Entry 5VZB (X-ray diffraction, 1.50 A resolution); this record covers chains A and P of the 4 polymer chains in the assembly.

Chain A:
Name: DNA-directed DNA/RNA polymerase mu
From: Homo sapiens
Notes: EC 2.7.7.7
Reference sequence: Q9NP87 (DPOLM_HUMAN); numbering as in UniProt; present here: 134-397, 410-494
Chain sequence (354 residues; row label = number of the first residue in the row; note: 12 numbers in that range are skipped by the numbering (no residue carries them; nothing is unmodelled there)):
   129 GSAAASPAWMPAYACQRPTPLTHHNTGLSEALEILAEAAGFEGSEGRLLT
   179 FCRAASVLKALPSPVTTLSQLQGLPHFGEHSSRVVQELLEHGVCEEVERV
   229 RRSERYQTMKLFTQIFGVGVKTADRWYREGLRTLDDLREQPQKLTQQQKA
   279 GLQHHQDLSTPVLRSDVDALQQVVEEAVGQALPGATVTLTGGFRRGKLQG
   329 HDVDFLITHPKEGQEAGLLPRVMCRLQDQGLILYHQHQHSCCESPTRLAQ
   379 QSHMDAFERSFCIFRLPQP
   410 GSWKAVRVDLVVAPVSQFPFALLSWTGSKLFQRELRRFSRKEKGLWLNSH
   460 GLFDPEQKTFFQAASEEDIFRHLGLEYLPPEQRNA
Not modelled in the structure: 129-137, 366-383
Construct notes: expression tag (129-133); linker (410); engineered mutation Ser433 (Gly in Q9NP87)
Bound ions: Na+: Thr241, Ile243, Val246 (shared with DT3(P), U5(P) of chain P); Mg2+ site 1: Asp330, Asp332, Asp418 (together with 1,2-ethanediol, UTP); Mg2+ site 2: Asp330, Asp332 (together with UTP)
Small-molecule neighbours: UTP (uridine 5'-triphosphate): Gly319, Gly320, Arg323, Lys325, Gln327, Gly328, His329, Asp330, Asp332, Asp418, Ser433, Trp434, Thr435, Gly436, Ser437, Lys438, Gln441
Swiss-Prot annotation at these positions:
  - region: Arg323 to Asp332 (Involved in ssDNA binding)
  - binding site (Mg(2+)): Asp330, Asp332, Asp418
Reported in the primary citation:
  - mutagenesis - H329A (27-fold), W434A (23-fold), W434H (8.8-fold): decreased catalytic activity
  - mutagenesis - W434A (Kd 79.1 uM), W434H (Kd 61.1 uM): decreased binding to UTP

Chain P:
Molecule: 5-nt DNA/RNA hybrid strand
Sequence (5 nucleotides; numbered 1 to 5; the number before each row is that of its first residue):
     1 CGTAU
Bound ions: Na+: DT3, U5 (shared with Thr241(A), Ile243(A), Val246(A) of chain A)

How chain A and chain P interact:
Pairs across the interface - 20 pairs, chain A then chain P:
  Thr241(A) with U5(P), phosphate contact
  Ile243(A) with DT3(P), phosphate contact
  Phe244(A) with DT3(P), phosphate contact; DA4(P), phosphate contact
  Gly245(A) with DG2(P), phosphate contact; DT3(P), hydrogen bond to the phosphate
  Val246(A) with DG2(P), phosphate contact; DT3(P), hydrogen bond to the phosphate; U5(P), phosphate contact
  Gly247(A) with DG2(P), hydrogen bond to the phosphate; DT3(P), phosphate contact
  Lys249(A) with DC1(P), phosphate contact; DG2(P), phosphate contact
  Thr250(A) with DC1(P), hydrogen bond to the phosphate; DG2(P), hydrogen bond to the phosphate
  Gln275(A) with DG2(P), sugar contact
  His329(A) with DA4(P), salt bridge to the phosphate
  Phe389(A) with DT3(P), base contact
  Arg416(A) with DT3(P), phosphate contact; DA4(P), salt bridge to the phosphate
Interface residues without a listed pair, chain A (16 interface residues in all): Val248, Asp330, Asp418, Lys438

Overview:
16 residues of chain A face 5 of chain P across their interface; the contacts include 5 hydrogen bonds and 2
salt bridges. Polar pairs include Gly245(A)-DT3(P), Val246(A)-DT3(P) and Gly247(A)-DG2(P). From the paper:
H329A, W434A and W434H of chain A reduce catalytic activity; W434A and W434H of chain A reduce binding to UTP.
Chain A is DNA-directed DNA/RNA polymerase mu (Homo sapiens) and chain P is a 5-nt DNA/RNA hybrid strand; the
structure, Post-catalytic complex of human Polymerase Mu (G433S) mutant with incoming UTP, was determined by
X-ray diffraction together with 5TWP, 5TWQ, 5TWR, 5TWS, 5VZ7, 5VZ8 and 9 further entries from the same study.
